Entry 8XFT (electron microscopy, 3.24 A resolution); this record covers chains C and G of the 4 polymer chains in the assembly.

== Chain C ==
Protein: E3 ubiquitin-protein ligase ZNRF3
Source organism: Homo sapiens
Reference sequence: Q9ULT6 (ZNRF3_HUMAN); numbering as in UniProt (aligned over 1-936)
Amino-acid sequence (936 residues; each row starts with the number of its first residue):
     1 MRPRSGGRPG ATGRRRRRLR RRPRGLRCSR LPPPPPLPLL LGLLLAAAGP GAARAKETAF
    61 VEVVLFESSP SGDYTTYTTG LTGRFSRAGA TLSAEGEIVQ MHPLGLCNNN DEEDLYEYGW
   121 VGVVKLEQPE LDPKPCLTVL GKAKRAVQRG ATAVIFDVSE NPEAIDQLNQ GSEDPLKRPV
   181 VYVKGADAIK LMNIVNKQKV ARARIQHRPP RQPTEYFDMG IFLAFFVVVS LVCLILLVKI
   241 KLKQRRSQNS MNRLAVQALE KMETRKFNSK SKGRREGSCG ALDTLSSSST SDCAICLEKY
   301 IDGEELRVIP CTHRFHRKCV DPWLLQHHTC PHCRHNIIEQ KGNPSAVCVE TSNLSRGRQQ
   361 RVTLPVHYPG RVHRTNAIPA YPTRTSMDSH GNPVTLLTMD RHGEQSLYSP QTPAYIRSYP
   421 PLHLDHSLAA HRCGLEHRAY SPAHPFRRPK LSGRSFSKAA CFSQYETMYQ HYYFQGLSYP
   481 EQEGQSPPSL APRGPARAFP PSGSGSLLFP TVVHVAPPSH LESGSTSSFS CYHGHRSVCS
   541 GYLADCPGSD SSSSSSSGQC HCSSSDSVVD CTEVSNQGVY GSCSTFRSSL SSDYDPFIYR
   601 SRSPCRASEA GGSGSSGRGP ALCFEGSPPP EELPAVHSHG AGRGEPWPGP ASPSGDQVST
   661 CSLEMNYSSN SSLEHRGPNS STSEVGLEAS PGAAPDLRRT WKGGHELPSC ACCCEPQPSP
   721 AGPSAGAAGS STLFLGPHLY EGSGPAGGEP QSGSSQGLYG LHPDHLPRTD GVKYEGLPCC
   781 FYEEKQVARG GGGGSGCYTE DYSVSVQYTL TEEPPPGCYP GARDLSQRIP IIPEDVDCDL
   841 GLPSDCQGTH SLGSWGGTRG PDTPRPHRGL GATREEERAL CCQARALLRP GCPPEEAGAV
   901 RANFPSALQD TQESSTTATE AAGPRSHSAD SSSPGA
Disordered / not traced: 1-55, 68-74, 208-214, 243-936
Disulfide bonds: Cys107-Cys136
Curated features (UniProtKB/Swiss-Prot):
  - zinc finger: Cys293 to Arg334 (RING-type)
  - mutagenesis: Pro103 (P103A: Abolishes interaction with RSPO1 and prevents subsequent membrane clearance)

== Chain G ==
Protein: R-spondin-2
Source organism: Homo sapiens
Reference sequence: Q6UXX9 (RSPO2_HUMAN); residues 1-243 here = UniProt positions 1-243
Amino-acid sequence (243 residues; numbered 1 to 243; the number before each row is that of its first residue):
     1 MQFRLFSFAL IILNCMDYSH CQGNRWRRSK RASYVSNPIC KGCLSCSKDN GCSRCQQKLF
    61 FFLRREGMRQ YGECLHSCPS GYYGHRAPDM NRCARCRIEN CDSCFSKDFC TKCKVGFYLH
   121 RGRCFDECPD GFAPLDETME CVEGCEVGHW SEWGTCSRNN RTCGFKWGLE TRTRQIVKKP
   181 VKDTILCPTI AESRRCKMTM RHCPGGKRTP KAKEKRNKKK KRKLIERAQE QHSVFLATDR
   241 ANQ
Disordered / not traced: 1-40, 142-243
Differences from the reference sequence: conflict Asp136 (Glu in Q6UXX9)
Disulfide bonds: Cys46-Cys52, Cys55-Cys74, Cys78-Cys93, Cys101-Cys110, Cys113-Cys124
Curated features (UniProtKB/Swiss-Prot):
  - glycosylation: Asn160 (N-linked (GlcNAc...) asparagine)
  - natural variant: Arg69 (R69C: In HHRRD), Gln70 to Gln243 (deletion: In TETAMS2), Glu137 to Gln243 (deletion: In TETAMS2)
  - mutagenesis: Phe105 (F105A: Loss of LGR5-binding, no effect on interaction with RNF43 and ZNRF3, no effect on WNT3A signaling; when associated with A-109), Phe109 (F109A: Loss of LGR5-binding, no effect on interaction with RNF43 and ZNRF3, no effect on WNT3A signaling; when associated with A-105)

== Chain C / chain G interface ==
Residue-residue contacts - 37 pairs, chain C then chain G:
  Ile98(C) with Met68(G)
  Val99(C) with Arg65(G); Met68(G)
  Gln100(C) with Asp49(G), hydrogen bond (side chain-backbone); Asn50(G), hydrogen bond; Arg65(G), hydrogen bond (backbone-side chain); Met68(G), hydrogen bond (backbone-backbone); Arg69(G); Gln70(G)
  Met101(C) with Arg65(G), hydrogen bond; Gln70(G)
  His102(C) with Asn50(G), hydrogen bond (side chain-backbone); Phe61(G); Leu63(G); Gln70(G), hydrogen bond (backbone-side chain); Gly72(G)
  Pro103(C) with Asn50(G)
  Leu104(C) with Ser53(G); Phe61(G), hydrophobic
  Gly105(C) with Leu63(G)
  Glu112(C) with Ala94(G); Arg95(G); Arg97(G)
  Glu113(C) with Arg97(G)
  Lys125(C) with Asp49(G), salt bridge; Asn50(G), hydrogen bond (backbone-side chain)
  Leu131(C) with Ser53(G)
  Lys134(C) with Asp89(G)
  Met192(C) with Asp49(G)
  Val195(C) with Met68(G)
  Asn196(C) with Asp49(G); Arg69(G)
  Gln198(C) with Met68(G)
  Lys199(C) with Gly67(G); Met68(G)
  Val200(C) with Met68(G)
  Ala201(C) with Met68(G), hydrogen bond (backbone-side chain)
Interface residues without a listed pair, chain C (24 interface residues in all): Asn110, Asp111, Asp114, Ile194
Interface residues without a listed pair, chain G (23 interface residues in all): Ser47, Gly51, Cys52, Tyr71, Tyr83, Met90, Arg92, Lys107

== Summary ==
24 residues of chain C and 23 residues of chain G are in contact; the contacts include 9 hydrogen bonds and 1
salt bridge. Among the polar pairs are Lys125(C)-Asp49(G), Gln100(C)-Asp49(G) and Gln100(C)-Asn50(G).
Chain C is E3 ubiquitin-protein ligase ZNRF3 and chain G is R-spondin-2, both from Homo sapiens; the
structure, LGR4-RSPO2-znrf3(1:1:1), was determined by electron microscopy together with 8XFP, 8XFS and 8Y69
from the same study.
